PDB entry 3IVH | X-ray diffraction, 1.80 A resolution | chain A

# Chain A
Protein: Beta-secretase 1
Source organism: Homo sapiens
Notes: EC 3.4.23.46
Reference sequence: P56817 (BACE1_HUMAN); numbering as in UniProt (aligned over 57-453)
Chain sequence (406 residues; numbered 56 to 461; the number before each row is that of its first residue):
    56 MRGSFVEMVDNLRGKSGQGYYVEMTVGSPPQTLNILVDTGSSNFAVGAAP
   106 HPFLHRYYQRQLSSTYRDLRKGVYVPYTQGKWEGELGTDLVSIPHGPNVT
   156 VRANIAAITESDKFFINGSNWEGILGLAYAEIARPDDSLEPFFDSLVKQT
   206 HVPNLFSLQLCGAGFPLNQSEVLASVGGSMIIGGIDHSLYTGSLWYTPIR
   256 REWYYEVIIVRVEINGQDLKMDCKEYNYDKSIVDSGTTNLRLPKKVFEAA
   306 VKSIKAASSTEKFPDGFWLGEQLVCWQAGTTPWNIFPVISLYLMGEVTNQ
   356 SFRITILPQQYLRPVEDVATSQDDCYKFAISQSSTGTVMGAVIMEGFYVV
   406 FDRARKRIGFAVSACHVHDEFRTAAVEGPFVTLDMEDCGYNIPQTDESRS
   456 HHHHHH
Disordered / not traced: 56-58, 220-223, 373-378, 448-461
Sequence notes: expression tag (56, 454-461)
Swiss-Prot annotation at these positions:
  - active site: Asp93, Asp289
  - modified residue (N6-acetyllysine): Lys126, Lys275, Lys279, Lys285, Lys299, Lys300, Lys307
  - glycosylation (N-linked (GlcNAc...) asparagine): Asn153, Asn172, Asn223, Asn354
  - mutagenesis: Asp93 (D93N: Decreases beta-cleaved soluble APP production), Asp284 (D284N: Almost abolishes beta-cleaved soluble APP production)
Cystine bridges: Cys216-Cys420, Cys278-Cys443, Cys330-Cys380
Residues lining bound ligands: 1LI (N-[(1S,2R)-3-{[1-(3-tert-butylphenyl)cyclohexyl]amino}-1-(3,5-difluorobenzyl)-2-hydroxypropyl]acetamide): Leu91, Asp93, Gly95, Ser96, Val130, Pro131, Tyr132, Thr133, Gln134, Gly135, Lys168, Phe169, Ile171, Trp176, Ile179, Ile187, Arg189, Tyr259, Lys285, Ile287, Asp289, Gly291, Thr292, Thr390, Val393

# Summary
Chain A binds compound 1LI. From UniProt: active-site residues Asp93 and Asp289 and 2 mutagenesis sites.
Chain A is Beta-secretase 1 (Homo sapiens); the structure, Design and Synthesis of Potent BACE-1 Inhibitors
with Cellular Activity: Structure-Activity Relationship of P1 Substituents, was determined by X-ray
diffraction, deposited together with 3IVI.
